PDB entry 9GXA | electron microscopy, 4.01 A resolution (low resolution: residue-level contacts below are approximate; hydrogen-bond / salt-bridge calls are withheld) | chains A and B of the 10 polymer chains in the assembly

Chain A:
Molecule: Histone H3-like centromeric protein A
From: Homo sapiens
UniProtKB: P49450 (CENPA_HUMAN); numbering as in UniProt (aligned over 2-140)
Chain sequence (139 residues; row label = number of the first residue in the row):
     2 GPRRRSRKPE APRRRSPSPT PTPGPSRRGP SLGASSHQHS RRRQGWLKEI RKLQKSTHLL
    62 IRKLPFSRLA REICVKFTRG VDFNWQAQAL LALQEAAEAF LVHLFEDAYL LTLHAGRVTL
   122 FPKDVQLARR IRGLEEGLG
Unresolved in the structure: 2-64, 136-140
UniProt features mapped onto this chain:
  - region: Gln39 to Leu54 (Important for flexibility of DNA ends that protrude from nucleosomes)
  - modified residue: Gly2 (N,N,N-trimethylglycine), Ser7 (Phosphoserine), Ser17 (Phosphoserine), Ser19 (Phosphoserine), Ser27 (Phosphoserine), Ser68 (Phosphoserine)
  - mutagenesis: Ser7 (S7A: Induces a delay at the terminal stage of cytokinesis and chromosome misalignment during mitosis due to a defect in kinetochore attachment to microtubules), Ser17 (S17A: Impaired mitotic chromosome congression and chromosome segregation; when associated with A-19), Ser19 (S19A: Impaired mitotic chromosome congression and chromosome segregation; when associated with A-17), Ser68 (S68A: No effect on interaction with HJURP. Impairs localization at centromeres; S68E/Q: Impairs interaction with HJURP, association with chromatin and localization at centromeres), Arg80 to Gly81 (Impairs retention at centromeres, but not targeting to centromeres), His104 (H104G: Reduces location at centromeres. Abolishes location at centromeres; when associated with C-112), Leu112 (L112C: No effect on location at centromeres. Abolishes location at centromeres; when associated with G-104)
From the paper describing this entry:
  - self-association interface (contacts with another copy of this molecule); pairs are residue here / residue on that copy: Arg118-His115, Asp125-His115, His115

Chain B:
Molecule: Histone H4
From: Homo sapiens
UniProtKB: P62805 (H4_HUMAN); residues 1-102 here correspond to UniProt positions 2-103 (UniProt number = residue number + 1)
Chain sequence (102 residues; each row starts with the number of its first residue):
     1 SGRGKGGKGL GKGGAKRHRK VLRDNIQGIT KPAIRRLARR GGVKRISGLI YEETRGVLKV
    61 FLENVIRDAV TYTEHAKRKT VTAMDVVYAL KRQGRTLYGF GG
Unresolved in the structure: 1-25, 91-102
UniProt features mapped onto this chain:
  - DNA-binding region: Lys16 to Lys20
  - modified residue: Ser1 (N-acetylserine), Arg3 (Asymmetric dimethylarginine), Lys5 (N6-(2-hydroxyisobutyryl)lysine), Lys8 (N6-(2-hydroxyisobutyryl)lysine), Lys12 (N6-(2-hydroxyisobutyryl)lysine), Lys16 (N6-(2-hydroxyisobutyryl)lysine), Lys20 (N6,N6,N6-trimethyllysine), Lys31 (N6-(2-hydroxyisobutyryl)lysine), Lys44 (N6-(2-hydroxyisobutyryl)lysine), Ser47 (Phosphoserine), Tyr51 (Phosphotyrosine), Lys59 (N6-(2-hydroxyisobutyryl)lysine), Lys77 (N6-(2-hydroxyisobutyryl)lysine), Lys79 (N6-(2-hydroxyisobutyryl)lysine), Thr80 (Phosphothreonine), Tyr88 (Phosphotyrosine), Lys91 (N6-(2-hydroxyisobutyryl)lysine)
  - cross-link (Glycyl lysine isopeptide (Lys-Gly)): Lys12 (interchain with G-Cter in SUMO2), Lys20 (interchain with G-Cter in SUMO2), Lys31 (interchain with G-Cter in SUMO2), Lys59 (interchain with G-Cter in SUMO2), Lys79 (interchain with G-Cter in SUMO2), Lys91 (interchain with G-Cter in SUMO2)

How chain A and chain B interact:
Pairs across the interface - 36 pairs, chain A then chain B:
  Phe67(A) - Gly28(B)
  Arg72(A) - Ile66(B)
  Ile74(A) - Ile66(B)
  Cys75(A) - Ile66(B)
  Phe78(A) - Val70(B)
  Thr79(A) - Glu74(B)
  Phe84(A) - Glu74(B)
  Phe84(A) - Lys79(B)
  Asn85(A) - Thr80(B)
  Trp86(A) - Thr80(B)
  Trp86(A) - Thr82(B)
  Gln87(A) - Thr82(B)
  Ala98(A) - Phe61(B)
  Glu99(A) - Leu37(B)
  Glu99(A) - Arg40(B)
  Phe101(A) - Phe61(B)
  Val103(A) - Gly41(B)
  Leu105(A) - Val57(B)
  Phe106(A) - Thr54(B)
  Tyr110(A) - Gly42(B)
  Tyr110(A) - Val43(B)
  Tyr110(A) - Lys44(B)
  Val119(A) - Arg45(B)
  Thr120(A) - Arg45(B)
  Thr120(A) - Ile46(B)
  Thr120(A) - Ser47(B)
  Leu121(A) - Arg45(B)
  Leu121(A) - Ile46(B)
  Leu121(A) - Ser47(B)
  Leu121(A) - Ile50(B)
  Phe122(A) - Ile50(B)
  Pro123(A) - Leu49(B)
  Val126(A) - Ile50(B)
  Val126(A) - Glu53(B)
  Arg130(A) - Glu53(B)
  Arg130(A) - Val57(B)
Also at the interface, not in a pair above, chain A (30 interface residues in all): Leu70, Gln89, Leu94, Ala97, Glu107, Gln127
Also at the interface, not in a pair above, chain B (31 interface residues in all): Ile29, Ile34, Ala38, Leu58, Leu62, Glu63, Val65, Val81, Met84

Overview:
30 residues of chain A face 31 of chain B across their interface. Curated annotation (UniProt) lists 8
mutagenesis sites on chain A; a DNA-binding region on chain B. From the paper: a self-association interface
involving His115(A), Arg118(A) and Asp125(A).
Here chain A is Histone H3-like centromeric protein A and chain B is Histone H4, both from Homo sapiens. Entry
9GXA (CENP-A/H4 di-tetrasome assembled on alpha-satellite DNA) was determined by electron microscopy.
